PDB entry 6FOE | X-ray diffraction, 2.60 A resolution | chains A and B

Chain A:
Protein: Fab BaxB01 heavy chain
From: Homo sapiens
Notes: antibody fragment or engineered binder
Chain sequence (225 residues; each row starts with the number of its first residue):
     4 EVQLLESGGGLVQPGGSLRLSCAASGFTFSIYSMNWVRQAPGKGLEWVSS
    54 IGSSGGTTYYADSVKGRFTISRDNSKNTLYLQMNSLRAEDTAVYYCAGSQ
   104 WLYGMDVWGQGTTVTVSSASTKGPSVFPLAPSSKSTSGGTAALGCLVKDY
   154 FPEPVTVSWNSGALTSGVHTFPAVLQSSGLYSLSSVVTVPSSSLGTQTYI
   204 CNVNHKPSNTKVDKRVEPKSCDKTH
Disulfides: C25-C99, C148-C204

Chain B:
Protein: Fab BaxB01 light chain
From: Homo sapiens
Notes: antibody fragment or engineered binder
Chain sequence (214 residues; each row starts with the number of its first residue):
     1 DIQMTQSPSSLSASVGDRVTITCRSSQRIMTYLNWYQQKPGKAPKLLIFV
    51 ASHSQSGVPSRFRGSGSETDFTLTISGLQPEDSATYYCQQSFWTPLTFGG
   101 GTKVEIKRTVAAPSVFIFPPSDEQLKSGTASVVCLLNNFYPREAKVQWKV
   151 DNALQSGNSQESVTEQDSKDSTYSLSSTLTLSKADYEKHKVYACEVTHQG
   201 LSSPVTKSFNRGEC
Disulfides: C23-C88, C134-C194

Interface between chain A and chain B:
Inter-chain disulfides: C224(A)-C214(B)
Pairs across the interface (65; chain A residue first):
  Q42(A) - Q38(B)  hydrogen bond
  Q42(A) - Y87(B)
  G47(A) - Y87(B)
  L48(A) - P44(B)  hydrophobic
  L48(A) - Y87(B)  hydrophobic
  L48(A) - F98(B)
  W50(A) - P95(B)  hydrophobic
  W50(A) - L96(B)
  W50(A) - F98(B)  hydrophobic
  Y62(A) - T94(B)
  Y98(A) - Q38(B)
  Y98(A) - K42(B)  hydrogen bond (side chain-backbone)
  Y98(A) - A43(B)  hydrophobic
  W104(A) - Y32(B)  hydrophobic
  L105(A) - Y32(B)  hydrophobic
  L105(A) - S91(B)  hydrogen bond (backbone-side chain)
  Y106(A) - N34(B)
  Y106(A) - F49(B)
  Y106(A) - V50(B)  hydrophobic
  G107(A) - N34(B)
  G107(A) - Y36(B)
  M108(A) - Y36(B)  hydrogen bond (backbone-side chain)
  M108(A) - L46(B)
  M108(A) - L96(B)  hydrophobic
  D109(A) - L46(B)
  D109(A) - Q55(B)
  W111(A) - Y36(B)  hydrophobic
  W111(A) - P44(B)
  G112(A) - A43(B)
  F130(A) - S121(B)
  F130(A) - E123(B)
  F130(A) - Q124(B)
  P131(A) - S121(B)
  P131(A) - E123(B)
  L132(A) - F118(B)  hydrophobic
  A133(A) - F118(B)
  A145(A) - F116(B)  hydrophobic
  A145(A) - F118(B)
  L146(A) - F118(B)
  L149(A) - Q124(B)
  H172(A) - N137(B)
  H172(A) - N138(B)  hydrogen bond
  H172(A) - S174(B)
  F174(A) - L135(B)  hydrophobic
  F174(A) - S162(B)
  F174(A) - T164(B)
  F174(A) - S174(B)
  F174(A) - L175(B)
  F174(A) - S176(B)
  P175(A) - S162(B)  hydrogen bond (backbone-side chain)
  P175(A) - V163(B)
  V177(A) - Q160(B)
  V177(A) - E161(B)
  V177(A) - S162(B)
  L178(A) - Q160(B)
  Q179(A) - Q160(B)
  T191(A) - N137(B)
  K217(A) - E123(B)  salt bridge
  K222(A) - D122(B)  salt bridge
  C224(A) - E213(B)
  C224(A) - C214(B)  disulfide
  T227(A) - G212(B)  hydrogen bond (side chain-backbone)
  T227(A) - E213(B)  hydrogen bond (side chain-backbone)
  T227(A) - C214(B)
  H228(A) - D122(B)
Also at the interface, not in a pair above, chain A (46 interface residues in all): N38, V40, Q113, P134, S138, S140, T143, K151, T173, A176, S187, V189, D225
Also at the interface, not in a pair above, chain B (44 interface residues in all): G41, S114, S131, V133, E165, D167, T180

Summary:
Chain A and chain B form an interface of 46 and 44 residues respectively, with 1 disulfide bond, 8 hydrogen
bonds and 2 salt bridges. Among the polar pairs are K217(A)-E123(B), K222(A)-D122(B) and Q42(A)-Q38(B).
Chain A is Fab BaxB01 heavy chain and chain B is Fab BaxB01 light chain, both from Homo sapiens; the
structure, BaxB01 Fab fragment, was determined by X-ray diffraction.
